PDB entry 7TRA | electron microscopy, 3.30 A resolution | chains S and L of the 19 polymer chains in the assembly

Chain S:
Molecule: Target strand DNA
Sequence (44 nucleotides; numbered 21 to 64; the number before each row is that of its first residue):
    21 TAAACTGTTA CAACCAGTTA AGGGTTGGGG GAAGCACTGG GTCT

Chain L:
Molecule: Cas7a
Organism: Pyrococcus furiosus DSM 3638
Reference sequence: Q8U333 (Q8U333_PYRFU); numbering as in UniProt (aligned over 1-336)
Amino-acid sequence (336 residues; numbered 1 to 336; the number before each row is that of its first residue):
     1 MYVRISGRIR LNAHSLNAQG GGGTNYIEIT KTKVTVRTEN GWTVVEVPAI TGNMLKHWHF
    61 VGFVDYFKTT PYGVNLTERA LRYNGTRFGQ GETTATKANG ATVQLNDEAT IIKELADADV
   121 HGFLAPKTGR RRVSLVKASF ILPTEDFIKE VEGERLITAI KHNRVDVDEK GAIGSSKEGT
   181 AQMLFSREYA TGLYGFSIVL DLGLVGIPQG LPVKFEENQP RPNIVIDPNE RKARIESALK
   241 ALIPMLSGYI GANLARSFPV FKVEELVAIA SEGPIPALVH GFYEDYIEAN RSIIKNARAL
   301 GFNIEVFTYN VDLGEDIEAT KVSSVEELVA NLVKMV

Interface between chain S and chain L:
Contacting residue pairs (24; chain S residue first):
  DG27(S) / Ile-173(L)  base contact
  DG27(S) / Gly-174(L)  phosphate contact
  DG27(S) / Thr-180(L)  phosphate contact
  DG27(S) / Gln-182(L)  hydrogen bond to the base
  DT28(S) / Ser-176(L)  phosphate contact
  DT28(S) / Thr-180(L)  phosphate contact
  DT28(S) / Gln-182(L)  sugar contact
  DT28(S) / Met-183(L)  phosphate contact
  DT28(S) / Leu-184(L)  base contact
  DT29(S) / Asn-25(L)  hydrogen bond to the base
  DT29(S) / Met-183(L)  sugar contact
  DA30(S) / Gly-23(L)  phosphate contact
  DA30(S) / Thr-24(L)  phosphate contact
  DA30(S) / Asn-25(L)  hydrogen bond to the phosphate
  DA30(S) / Ile-27(L)  base contact
  DA30(S) / Met-183(L)  base contact
  DA30(S) / Phe-185(L)  base contact
  DC31(S) / Met-183(L)  phosphate contact
  DG37(S) / Gly-89(L)  base contact
  DG37(S) / Gln-90(L)  sugar contact
  DG37(S) / Leu-124(L)  base contact
  DG37(S) / Pro-126(L)  sugar contact
  DT38(S) / Pro-126(L)  phosphate contact
  DT38(S) / Lys-127(L)  phosphate contact
Other interface residues (no listed pair), chain L (18 interface residues in all): Ser-175

In short:
The interface between chain S and chain L involves 7 residues on one side and 18 on the other; the contacts
include 3 hydrogen bonds. Polar pairs include DG27(S)/Gln-182(L), DT29(S)/Asn-25(L) and DA30(S)/Asn-25(L).
Chain S is Target strand DNA and chain L is Cas7a (Pyrococcus furiosus DSM 3638); the structure, Cascade
complex from type I-A CRISPR-Cas system, was determined by electron microscopy together with 7TR6, 7TR8 and
7TR9 from the same study.
